PDB entry 7YJ2 | electron microscopy, 2.90 A resolution | chains E and D of the 5 polymer chains in the assembly

[Chain E]
Molecule: Serine palmitoyltransferase 1
Source organism: Homo sapiens
Notes: EC 2.3.1.50
Reference sequence: O15269 (SPTC1_HUMAN); residues 1-50 here = UniProt positions 1-50
Amino-acid sequence (50 residues; numbered 1 to 50; the number before each row is that of its first residue):
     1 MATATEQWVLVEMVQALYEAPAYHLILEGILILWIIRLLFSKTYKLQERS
Disordered / not traced: 1-9, 48-50
Curated features (UniProtKB/Swiss-Prot):
  - natural variant: A20 (A20S: In ALS27), Y23 (Y23F: In ALS27), L38 (L38R: In ALS27; uncertain significance), L39 (deletion: In ALS27), F40 to S41 (deletion: In ALS27)
From the paper describing this entry:
  - disease-associated variants - Y23A, L39DEL, F40DEL/S41DEL: increased catalytic activity

[Chain D]
Molecule: ORM1-like protein 3
Source organism: Homo sapiens
Reference sequence: Q8N138 (ORML3_HUMAN); numbering as in UniProt (aligned over 1-153)
Amino-acid sequence (153 residues; each row starts with the number of its first residue):
     1 MNVGTAHSEVNPATRVMNSRGIWLSYVLAIGLLHIVLLSIPFVSVPVVWT
    51 LTNLIHNMGMYIFLHTVKGTPFETPDQGKARLLTHWEQMDYGVQFTASRK
   101 FLTITPIVLYFLTSFYTKYDQIHFVLNTVSLMSVLIPKLPQLHGVRIFGI
   151 NKY
Disordered / not traced: 1-10
Construct notes: engineered mutation A13 (Asn in Q8N138)
Curated features (UniProtKB/Swiss-Prot):
  - region: M1 to M17 (Important for ceramide level-sensing)
  - modified residue: P137 (Hydroxyproline)
  - mutagenesis: N2 to M17 (Impaired negative regulation of SPT complex activity in the presence of ceramides), N2 to S8 (Impaired negative regulation of SPT complex activity in the presence of ceramides), N2 (Impaired negative regulation of SPT complex activity in the presence of ceramides), V16 (V16R: Impaired negative regulation of SPT complex activity in the presence of ceramides), I22 (I22R: Impaired negative regulation of SPT complex activity in the presence of ceramides), F63 (F63P: Impaired negative regulation of SPT complex activity in the presence of ceramides; F63R: Impaired negative regulation of SPT complex activity in the presence of ceramides), H85 (H85A: No effect on the negative regulation of SPT complex activity in the presence of ceramides), P137 (P137A: Increased protein levels; decreased ubiquitination; increased negative regulation of SPT complex activity)
From the paper describing this entry:
  - mutagenesis - N2DEL (approximately 25%), N13A: decreased binding to ceramide
  - conformationally variable residues: N11, R15, Y91
  - mutagenesis - N2A, N2DEL, V16R, I22R, F63P, F63R: increased catalytic activity
  - mutagenesis - H85A: unchanged catalytic activity

[How chain E and chain D interact]
Pairs across the interface - 30 pairs, chain E then chain D:
  V14(E) - F115(D)  hydrophobic
  A16(E) - K118(D)
  L17(E) - Y119(D)
  H24(E) - Y110(D)
  H24(E) - S114(D)  hydrogen bond
  H24(E) - Y119(D)
  H24(E) - F124(D)
  L25(E) - Y119(D)
  L27(E) - T128(D)
  E28(E) - Y110(D)
  E28(E) - F111(D)
  E28(E) - S114(D)  hydrogen bond
  E28(E) - Y119(D)
  L31(E) - L131(D)  hydrophobic
  I32(E) - F111(D)  hydrophobic
  W34(E) - L139(D)  hydrophobic
  I35(E) - I107(D)  hydrophobic
  L38(E) - F95(D)  hydrophobic
  L38(E) - K100(D)
  L38(E) - T103(D)
  S41(E) - F95(D)
  K42(E) - F95(D)
  T43(E) - V93(D)
  T43(E) - Q94(D)
  T43(E) - F95(D)
  Y44(E) - F95(D)  hydrophobic
  Y44(E) - P140(D)
  K45(E) - Y91(D)
  K45(E) - V93(D)
  L46(E) - Q94(D)
Also at the interface, not in a pair above, chain E (23 interface residues in all): M13, A20, P21, Y23, L39
Also at the interface, not in a pair above, chain D (22 interface residues in all): G92, I104, Q121, L135

[Summary]
23 residues of chain E and 22 residues of chain D are in contact; the contacts include 2 hydrogen bonds. Polar
pairs include H24(E)-S114(D) and E28(E)-S114(D). The paper reports that N2A, N2DEL and V16R of chain D, among
others, increase catalytic activity; conformational variability at N11(D), R15(D) and Y91(D); 11 substitutions
were tested in all.
Here chain E is Serine palmitoyltransferase 1 and chain D is ORM1-like protein 3, both from Homo sapiens.
Entry 7YJ2 (Cryo-EM structure of SPT-ORMDL3 (ORMDL3-N13A) complex) was determined by electron microscopy (same
publication as 7YIU, 7YIY and 7YJ1).
